Entry 5BTG (X-ray diffraction, 2.50 A resolution); this record covers chains C and F of the 8 polymer chains in the assembly.

Chain C:
Protein: DNA gyrase subunit A
From: Mycobacterium tuberculosis (strain ATCC 25618 / H37Rv)
Notes: EC 5.99.1.3; fragment: GyrA 2-500 with IGSG C-terminal tag
Reference sequence: P9WG47 (GYRA_MYCTU); residues 2-500 here = UniProt positions 2-500
Sequence (503 residues; row label = number of the first residue in the row):
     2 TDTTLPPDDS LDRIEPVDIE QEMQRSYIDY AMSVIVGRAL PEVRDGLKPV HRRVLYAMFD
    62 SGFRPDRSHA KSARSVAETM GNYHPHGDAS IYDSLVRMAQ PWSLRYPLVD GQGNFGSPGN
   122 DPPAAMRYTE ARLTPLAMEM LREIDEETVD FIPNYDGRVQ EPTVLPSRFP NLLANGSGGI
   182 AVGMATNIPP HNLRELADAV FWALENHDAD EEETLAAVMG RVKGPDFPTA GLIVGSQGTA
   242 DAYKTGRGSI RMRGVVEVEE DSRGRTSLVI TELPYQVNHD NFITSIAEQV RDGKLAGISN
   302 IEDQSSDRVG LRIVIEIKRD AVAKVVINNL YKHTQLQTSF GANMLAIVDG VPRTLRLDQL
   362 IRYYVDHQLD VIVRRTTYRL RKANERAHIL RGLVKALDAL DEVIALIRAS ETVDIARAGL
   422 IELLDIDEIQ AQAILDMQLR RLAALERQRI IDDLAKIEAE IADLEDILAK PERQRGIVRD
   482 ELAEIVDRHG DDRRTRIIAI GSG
Unresolved in the structure: 2-14, 502-504
Sequence notes: expression tag (501-504)
Modified / non-standard residues: Tyr129 (O-phosphotyrosine; PTR)
Curated features (UniProtKB/Swiss-Prot):
  - active site: Tyr129 (O-(5'-phospho-DNA)-tyrosine intermediate)
  - modified residue: Thr2 (N-acetylthreonine)
  - natural variant: Ala90 (A90V: Confers ciprofloxacin resistance, in clinical isolate), Ser91 (S91P: Confers ciprofloxacin resistance, in clinical isolate), Asp94 (D94A: Confers ciprofloxacin resistance, in clinical isolate; D94G: Confers ciprofloxacin resistance, in clinical isolate; D94H: Confers ciprofloxacin resistance, in clinical isolate ...)
  - mutagenesis: Thr80 (T80A: Slight resistance to fluoroquinolones. Hypersusceptibile, 2- to 14-fold higher sensitivity to fluoroquinolones, 2- to 8-fold more efficient in fluoroquinolone-induced DNA cleavage ...), Gly88 (G88A: Confers fluoroquinolone resistance, IC(50) is 2- to 26-fold higher than wild-type ...), Ala90 to Asp94 (80-fold increased resistance to fluoroquinolones, 32- to 64-fold reduction in fluoroquinolone-induced DNA cleavage), Ala90 (A90G: 4- to 16-fold more efficient in fluoroquinolone-induced DNA cleavage alone ...), Asp94 (D94G/H: 25- 45-fold increased resistance to fluoroquinolones, 4- to 8-fold reduction in fluoroquinolone-induced DNA cleavage ...)

Chain F:
Molecule: DNA substrate 24-mer TTACGTGCATAGTCATTCATGACC
From: synthetic construct
Sequence (24 nucleotides; row label = number of the first residue in the row):
     1 TTACGTGCAT AGTCATTCAT GACC
Unresolved in the structure: 1-2, 24

Interface between chain C and chain F:
Pairs across the interface (16):
  Arg39(C) with DC8(F), phosphate contact; DA9(F), hydrogen bond to the phosphate
  Val51(C) with DC8(F), sugar contact; DA9(F), phosphate contact
  His52(C) with DC8(F), salt bridge to the phosphate
  His85(C) with DA9(F), salt bridge to the phosphate
  His87(C) with DA9(F), hydrogen bond to the phosphate; DT10(F), salt bridge to the phosphate
  Gly88(C) with DT10(F), phosphate contact
  Ser95(C) with DC8(F), hydrogen bond to the phosphate
  Arg98(C) with DG7(F), salt bridge to the phosphate; DC8(F), phosphate contact
  Ile181(C) with DT6(F), base contact; DG7(F), base contact
  Gln277(C) with DT6(F), phosphate contact
  Asn282(C) with DG5(F), sugar contact
Other interface residues (no listed pair), chain C (16 interface residues in all): Lys49, Pro86, Ser91, Asp94, Gly179

In short:
Chain C and chain F form an interface of 16 and 6 residues respectively; the contacts include 3 hydrogen bonds
and 4 salt bridges. Polar contacts include Arg39(C)-DA9(F), His87(C)-DA9(F) and Ser95(C)-DC8(F). UniProt lists
active-site residue Tyr129(C) and 7 mutagenesis sites on chain C.
Here chain C is DNA gyrase subunit A (Mycobacterium tuberculosis (strain ATCC 25618 / H37Rv)) and chain F is
DNA substrate 24-mer TTACGTGCATAGTCATTCATGACC (synthetic construct). Entry 5BTG (Crystal structure of a
topoisomerase II complex) was determined by X-ray diffraction together with 5BS8, 5BTA, 5BTC, 5BTD, 5BTF,
5BTI, 5BTL and 5BTN from the same study.
